PDB entry 8K4R | X-ray diffraction, 2.30 A resolution | chains A and B

[Chain A]
Molecule: Non-ribosomal peptide synthetase
From: Streptomyces halstedii
Reference sequence: Q76KY3 (Q76KY3_STRHA); residue numbers follow UniProt; this construct covers 1-524
Sequence (540 residues; row label = number of the first residue in the row; numbers below 1 keep their minus sign (Met-15 is residue -15)):
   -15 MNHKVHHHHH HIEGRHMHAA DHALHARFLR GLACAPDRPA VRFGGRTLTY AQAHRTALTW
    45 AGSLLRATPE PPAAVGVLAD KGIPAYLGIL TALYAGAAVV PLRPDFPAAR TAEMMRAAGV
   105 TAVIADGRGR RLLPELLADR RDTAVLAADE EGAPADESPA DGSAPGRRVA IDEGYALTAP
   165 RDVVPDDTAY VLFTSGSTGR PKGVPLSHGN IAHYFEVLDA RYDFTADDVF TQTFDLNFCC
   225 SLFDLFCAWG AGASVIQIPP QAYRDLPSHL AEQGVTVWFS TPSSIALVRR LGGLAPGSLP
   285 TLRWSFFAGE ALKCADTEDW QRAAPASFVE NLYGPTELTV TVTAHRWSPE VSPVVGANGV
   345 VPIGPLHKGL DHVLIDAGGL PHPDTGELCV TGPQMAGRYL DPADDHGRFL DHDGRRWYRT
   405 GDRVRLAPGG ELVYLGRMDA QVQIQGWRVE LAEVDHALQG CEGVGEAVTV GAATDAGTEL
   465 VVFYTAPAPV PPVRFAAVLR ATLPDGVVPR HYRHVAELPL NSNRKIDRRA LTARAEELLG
Not modelled in the structure: -15 to 4, 134-147
Construct notes: initiating methionine (-15); expression tag (-14 to 0); engineered mutation Cys223 (Asp in Q76KY3)
Glycans and other covalent adducts: compound VPI linked to Cys223
Ion coordination: Na+ site 1: Pro337, Val338, Gly340 (shared with 1 residue of chain C); Na+ site 2: Glu521, Gly524 (shared with 3 residues of chain C)
Small-molecule neighbours: VPI ([(3R)-4-[[3-(6-acetamidohexylamino)-3-oxidanylidene-propyl]amino]-2,2-dimethyl-3-oxidanyl-4-oxidanylidene-butyl] dihydrogen phosphate): Thr217, Phe218, Asp219, Phe222, Cys224, Tyr247, Thr265, Ser268, Leu271, Gly293, Gly318, Thr320, Gln429, Gly430, Trp431

[Chain B]
Molecule: Acyl-carrier-protein
From: Streptomyces halstedii
Reference sequence: Q76KY4 (Q76KY4_STRHA); residue numbers follow UniProt; this construct covers 1-82
Sequence (102 residues; each row starts with the number of its first residue; numbers below 1 keep their minus sign (Met-19 is residue -19)):
   -19 MGSSHHHHHH SSGLVPRGSH MWDAQFENLL RRYLPFLSAD QPLEQDINLR DIGLDSLGTV
    41 ELLSELENTY DVHFQDEALT KETFETPGVL WKTLSQMVEP RH
Not modelled in the structure: -19 to 0, 78-82
Construct notes: initiating methionine (-19); expression tag (-18 to 0)
Glycans and other covalent adducts: compound VPI linked to Ser36

[Interface between chain A and chain B]
Pairs across the interface (25):
  Asp64(A) with Lys61(B)
  Asp89(A) with Arg30(B), salt bridge
  Arg112(A) with Lys61(B)
  Pro244(A) with Val40(B)
  Gln245(A) with Leu43(B); Asp56(B), hydrogen bond; Leu59(B)
  Tyr247(A) with Val40(B), hydrophobic
  Arg248(A) with Glu47(B), salt bridge; His53(B); Phe54(B), hydrogen bond (side chain-backbone)
  Arg274(A) with Glu41(B), salt bridge
  Leu275(A) with Val40(B), hydrophobic; Ser44(B)
  Pro476(A) with Pro15(B); Phe16(B), hydrophobic
  Val477(A) with Phe16(B)
  Ala480(A) with Phe16(B), hydrophobic
  Arg484(A) with Arg30(B), hydrogen bond (side chain-backbone); Asp31(B), hydrogen bond (side chain-backbone)
  Asp489(A) with Arg30(B), salt bridge
  Pro493(A) with Phe16(B)
  Arg494(A) with Phe16(B); Gly33(B), hydrogen bond (side chain-backbone)
  Tyr496(A) with Phe16(B), hydrophobic
Also at the interface, not in a pair above, chain A (19 interface residues in all): Leu271, Val492
Also at the interface, not in a pair above, chain B (17 interface residues in all): Asp35, Leu37

[Summary]
The interface between chain A and chain B involves 19 residues on one side and 17 on the other; the contacts
include 5 hydrogen bonds and 4 salt bridges. Among the polar pairs are Asp89(A)-Arg30(B), Arg248(A)-Glu47(B)
and Arg274(A)-Glu41(B). Compound VPI is covalently linked to Cys223(A).
Chain A is Non-ribosomal peptide synthetase and chain B is Acyl-carrier-protein, both from Streptomyces
halstedii; the structure, Structure of VinM-VinL complex, was determined by X-ray diffraction.
